PDB entry 8RLU | X-ray diffraction, 2.35 A resolution | chains A and B of the 5 polymer chains in the assembly

[Chain A]
Protein: HLA class I histocompatibility antigen, alpha chain E
Organism: Homo sapiens
UniProt: P13747 (HLAE_HUMAN); residues 1-276 here correspond to UniProt positions 22-297 (UniProt number = residue number + 21)
Chain sequence (276 residues; numbered 1 to 276; the number before each row is that of its first residue):
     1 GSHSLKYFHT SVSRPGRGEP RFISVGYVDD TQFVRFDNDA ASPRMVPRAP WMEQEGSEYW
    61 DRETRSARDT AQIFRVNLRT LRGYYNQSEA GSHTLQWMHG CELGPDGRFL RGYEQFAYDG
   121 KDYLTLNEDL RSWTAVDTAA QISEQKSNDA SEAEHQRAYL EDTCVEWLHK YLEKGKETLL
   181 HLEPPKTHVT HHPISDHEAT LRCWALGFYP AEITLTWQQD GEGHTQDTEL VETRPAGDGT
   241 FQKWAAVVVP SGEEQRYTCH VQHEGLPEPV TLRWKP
Cystine bridges: C101-C164, C203-C259
Swiss-Prot annotation at these positions:
  - region: K275, P276 (Connecting peptide)
  - binding site (a peptide antigen): Y7, E63, S66, N77, Y84, S143, K146, Q156, Y159, Y171
  - glycosylation: N86 (N-linked (GlcNAc...) asparagine)

[Chain B]
Protein: Beta-2-microglobulin
Organism: Homo sapiens
UniProt: P61769 (B2MG_HUMAN); residues 1-99 here correspond to UniProt positions 21-119 (UniProt number = residue number + 20)
Chain sequence (100 residues; each row starts with the number of its first residue; numbering starts at 0):
     0 MIQRTPKIQV YSRHPAENGK SNFLNCYVSG FHPSDIEVDL LKNGERIEKV EHSDLSFSKD
    60 WSFYLLYYTE FTPTEKDEYA CRVNHVTLSQ PKIVKWDRDM
Cystine bridges: C25-C80
Construct notes: initiating methionine (0)
Swiss-Prot annotation at these positions:
  - modified residue: Q2 (Pyrrolidone carboxylic acid)
  - glycosylation: I1 (N-linked (Glc) (glycation) isoleucine), K19 (N-linked (Glc) (glycation) lysine), K41 (N-linked (Glc) (glycation) lysine), K48 (N-linked (Glc) (glycation) lysine), K58 (N-linked (Glc) (glycation) lysine), K91 (N-linked (Glc) (glycation) lysine), K94 (N-linked (Glc) (glycation) lysine)

[Interface between chain A and chain B]
Pairs across the interface (59; chain A residue first):
  F8(A) - F56(B)  hydrophobic
  H9(A) - F56(B)
  T10(A) - F56(B)
  T10(A) - F62(B)
  V12(A) - S33(B)
  I23(A) - L54(B)  hydrophobic
  V25(A) - D53(B)
  V25(A) - L54(B)
  V25(A) - S55(B)
  Y27(A) - S55(B)
  Y27(A) - Y63(B)  hydrogen bond
  Q32(A) - D53(B)  hydrogen bond
  R35(A) - D53(B)  salt bridge
  R48(A) - D53(B)  salt bridge
  S92(A) - M0(B)
  H93(A) - M0(B)
  T94(A) - H31(B)
  Q96(A) - H31(B)  hydrogen bond
  Q96(A) - F56(B)
  Q96(A) - W60(B)  hydrogen bond (side chain-backbone)
  Q96(A) - F62(B)
  W97(A) - F56(B)
  M98(A) - F56(B)  hydrophobic
  Q115(A) - W60(B)
  F116(A) - W60(B)
  A117(A) - W60(B)
  D119(A) - M0(B)
  D119(A) - I1(B)  hydrogen bond (backbone-backbone)
  D119(A) - H31(B)
  G120(A) - I1(B)
  G120(A) - R3(B)
  G120(A) - H31(B)
  G120(A) - W60(B)
  K121(A) - I1(B)
  D122(A) - W60(B)  hydrogen bond
  H192(A) - D98(B)  salt bridge
  R202(A) - D98(B)  hydrogen bond (side chain-backbone)
  R202(A) - M99(B)
  W204(A) - D98(B)
  W204(A) - M99(B)
  L206(A) - P14(B)  hydrophobic
  V231(A) - Q8(B)
  E232(A) - K6(B)
  E232(A) - Q8(B)  hydrogen bond (backbone-side chain)
  R234(A) - Q8(B)  hydrogen bond
  R234(A) - Y10(B)
  R234(A) - M99(B)  hydrogen bond (side chain-backbone)
  P235(A) - Y10(B)  hydrogen bond (backbone-side chain)
  P235(A) - N24(B)
  P235(A) - Y26(B)
  A236(A) - R12(B)  hydrogen bond (backbone-side chain)
  A236(A) - N24(B)  hydrogen bond (backbone-side chain)
  G237(A) - R12(B)
  G237(A) - L65(B)
  D238(A) - R12(B)
  Q242(A) - Y10(B)
  Q242(A) - S11(B)
  Q242(A) - R12(B)  hydrogen bond (side chain-backbone)
  W244(A) - M99(B)  hydrogen bond (side chain-backbone)
Other interface residues (no listed pair), chain A (38 interface residues in all): E229, T233
Other interface residues (no listed pair), chain B (25 interface residues in all): P32, D59

[Summary]
The interface between chain A and chain B involves 38 residues on one side and 25 on the other, with 15
hydrogen bonds and 3 salt bridges. Polar contacts include R35(A)-D53(B), R48(A)-D53(B) and H192(A)-D98(B).
UniProt lists 10 peptide antigen-binding residues on chain A.
Here chain A is HLA class I histocompatibility antigen, alpha chain E and chain B is Beta-2-microglobulin,
both from Homo sapiens. Entry 8RLU (TCR in complex with HLA-E*01:03 bound to HBV envelope 371-379 S3N peptide)
was determined by X-ray diffraction (same publication as 8RLT and 8RLV).
